2ZT9 - chains B and H of the 8 polymer chains in the assembly; structure by X-ray diffraction, 3.00 A resolution.

Chain B:
Molecule: Cytochrome b6-f complex subunit 4
From: Nostoc sp. PCC 7120
UniProtKB: Q93SX1 (PETD_ANASP); residue numbers follow UniProt; this construct covers 1-160
Chain sequence (160 residues; each row starts with the number of its first residue):
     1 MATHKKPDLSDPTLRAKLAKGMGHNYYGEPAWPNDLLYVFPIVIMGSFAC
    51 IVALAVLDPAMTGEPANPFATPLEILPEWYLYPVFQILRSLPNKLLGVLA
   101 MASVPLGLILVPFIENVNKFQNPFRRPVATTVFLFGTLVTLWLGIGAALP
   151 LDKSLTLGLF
Residues lining bound ligands:
  - beta-carotene (BCR): V43, G46, S47
  - chlorophyll a (CLA): Y80, L81, P83, V84, I87, M101, A102, V104, P105, L106, L108, I109, V111, E115, V132, F133, F135, G136, V139, T140, L143
  - heme (HEM): N25, D35, V39, F40, V43, I44
  - dioleoyl-phosphatidylcholine (OPC; (7R,17E)-4-hydroxy-N,N,N,7-tetramethyl-7-[(8E)-octadec-8-enoyloxy]-10-oxo-3,5,9-trioxa-4-phosphaheptacos-17-en-1-aminium 4-oxide), molecule 1: S47, C50, I51, L54
  - dioleoyl-phosphatidylcholine (OPC), molecule 2: I87, A100, S103, V104, G107, L108, V111, I114, E115, V117, N118, F120, R125, R126, P127, V128, A129, V132, L143

Chain H:
Molecule: Cytochrome b6-f complex subunit 8
From: Nostoc sp. PCC 7120
UniProtKB: P61048 (PETN_ANASP); residue numbers follow UniProt; this construct covers 1-29
Chain sequence (29 residues; each row starts with the number of its first residue):
     1 MAILTLGWVSLLVVFTWSIAMVVWGRNGL
Residues lining bound ligands:
  - beta-carotene (BCR): F15, S18, I19, V22
  - dioleoyl-phosphatidylcholine (OPC; (7R,17E)-4-hydroxy-N,N,N,7-tetramethyl-7-[(8E)-octadec-8-enoyloxy]-10-oxo-3,5,9-trioxa-4-phosphaheptacos-17-en-1-aminium 4-oxide): M1, L4, T5, W8, L11, L12, F15

How chain B and chain H interact:
Contacting residue pairs (12; chain B residue first):
  A2(B) - N27(H)
  D35(B) - R26(H)  salt bridge
  I42(B) - M21(H)  hydrophobic
  I42(B) - V22(H)  hydrophobic
  V43(B) - V22(H)  hydrophobic
  G46(B) - S18(H)
  C50(B) - L11(H)
  C50(B) - F15(H)  hydrophobic
  A53(B) - L11(H)  hydrophobic
  L54(B) - L11(H)  hydrophobic
  L57(B) - G7(H)
  L57(B) - W8(H)  hydrophobic
Interface residues without a listed pair, chain B (13 interface residues in all): E29, V39, A49, D58
Interface residues without a listed pair, chain H (10 interface residues in all): V14

Overview:
Chain B and chain H form an interface of 13 and 10 residues respectively, with 1 salt bridge. The salt-bridged
pair is D35(B)-R26(H). One dioleoyl-phosphatidylcholine molecule and one beta-carotene molecule are bound
between chain B and chain H.
Chain B is Cytochrome b6-f complex subunit 4 and chain H is Cytochrome b6-f complex subunit 8, both from
Nostoc sp. PCC 7120; the structure, Crystal Structure of the Cytochrome b6f Complex from Nostoc sp. PCC 7120,
was determined by X-ray diffraction.
